PDB entry 5MJS | electron microscopy, 4.60 A resolution (low resolution: residue-level contacts below are approximate; hydrogen-bond / salt-bridge calls are withheld) | chains A and D of the 9 polymer chains in the assembly

# Chain A
Name: Tubulin beta chain
Organism: Schizosaccharomyces pombe (strain 972 / ATCC 24843)
UniProtKB: P05219 (TBB_SCHPO); the construct lacks a stretch of the UniProt sequence, so the offset changes along the chain: 1-262 = UniProt 1-262; 263-428 = UniProt 264-429
Amino-acid sequence (429 residues; row label = number of the first residue in the row):
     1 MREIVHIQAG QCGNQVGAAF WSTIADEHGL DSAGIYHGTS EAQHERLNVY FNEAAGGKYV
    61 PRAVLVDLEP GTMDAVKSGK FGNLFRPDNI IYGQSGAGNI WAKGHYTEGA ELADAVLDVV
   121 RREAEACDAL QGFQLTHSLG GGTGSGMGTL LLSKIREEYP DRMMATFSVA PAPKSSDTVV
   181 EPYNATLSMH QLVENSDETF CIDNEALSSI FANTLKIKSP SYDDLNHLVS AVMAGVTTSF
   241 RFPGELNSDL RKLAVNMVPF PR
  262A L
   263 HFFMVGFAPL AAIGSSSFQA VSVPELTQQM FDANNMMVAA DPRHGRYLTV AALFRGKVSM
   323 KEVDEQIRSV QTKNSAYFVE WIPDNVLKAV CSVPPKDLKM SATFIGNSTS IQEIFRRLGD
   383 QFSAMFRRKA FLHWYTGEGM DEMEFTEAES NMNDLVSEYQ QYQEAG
Not modelled in the structure: 262A
Swiss-Prot annotation at these positions:
  - binding site (GTP): Gln11, Glu69, Ser138, Gly142, Thr143, Gly144, Asn204, Asn226
  - binding site (Mg(2+)): Glu69

# Chain D
Name: Microtubule integrity protein mal3
Organism: Schizosaccharomyces pombe (strain 972 / ATCC 24843)
UniProtKB: Q10113 (MAL3_SCHPO); residues 1-143 here = UniProt positions 1-143
Amino-acid sequence (143 residues; each row starts with the number of its first residue):
     1 MSESRQELLA WINQVTSLGL TRIEDCGKGY AMIQIFDSIY QDIPLKKVNF ECNNEYQYIN
    61 NWKVLQQVFL KKGIDKVVDP ERLSRCKMQD NLEFVQWAKR FWDQYYPGGD YDALARRGNR
   121 GPANTRVMNS SAGATGPSRR RQV
Not modelled in the structure: 122-143

# Chain A / chain D interface
Pairs across the interface (8):
  Pro173(A) with Tyr56(D)
  Lys174(A) with Tyr56(D)
  Glu205(A) with Tyr56(D)
  His306(A) with Asn53(D); Asn54(D)
  Glu375(A) with Asn54(D); Gln57(D)
  Arg379(A) with Gln57(D)
Also at the interface, not in a pair above, chain A (8 interface residues in all): Ser209, Arg378
Also at the interface, not in a pair above, chain D (5 interface residues in all): Ile59

# Overview
Chain A and chain D form an interface of 8 and 5 residues respectively. From UniProt: 8 GTP-binding residues
and Mg2+-binding residue Glu69(A) on chain A.
Here chain A is Tubulin beta chain and chain D is Microtubule integrity protein mal3, both from
Schizosaccharomyces pombe (strain 972 / ATCC 24843). Entry 5MJS (S. pombe microtubule copolymerized with GTP
and Mal3-143) was determined by electron microscopy.
